Entry 6VVY (electron microscopy, 3.42 A resolution); this record covers chains D and F of the 10 polymer chains in the assembly.

[Chain D]
Molecule: DNA-directed RNA polymerase subunit beta'
Source organism: Mycobacterium tuberculosis
Notes: EC 2.7.7.6
UniProtKB: A5U053 (RPOC_MYCTA); residue numbers follow UniProt; this construct covers 1-1316
Sequence (1326 residues; numbered -1 to 1324; the number before each row is that of its first residue; numbers below 1 keep their minus sign (Gly-1 is residue -1)):
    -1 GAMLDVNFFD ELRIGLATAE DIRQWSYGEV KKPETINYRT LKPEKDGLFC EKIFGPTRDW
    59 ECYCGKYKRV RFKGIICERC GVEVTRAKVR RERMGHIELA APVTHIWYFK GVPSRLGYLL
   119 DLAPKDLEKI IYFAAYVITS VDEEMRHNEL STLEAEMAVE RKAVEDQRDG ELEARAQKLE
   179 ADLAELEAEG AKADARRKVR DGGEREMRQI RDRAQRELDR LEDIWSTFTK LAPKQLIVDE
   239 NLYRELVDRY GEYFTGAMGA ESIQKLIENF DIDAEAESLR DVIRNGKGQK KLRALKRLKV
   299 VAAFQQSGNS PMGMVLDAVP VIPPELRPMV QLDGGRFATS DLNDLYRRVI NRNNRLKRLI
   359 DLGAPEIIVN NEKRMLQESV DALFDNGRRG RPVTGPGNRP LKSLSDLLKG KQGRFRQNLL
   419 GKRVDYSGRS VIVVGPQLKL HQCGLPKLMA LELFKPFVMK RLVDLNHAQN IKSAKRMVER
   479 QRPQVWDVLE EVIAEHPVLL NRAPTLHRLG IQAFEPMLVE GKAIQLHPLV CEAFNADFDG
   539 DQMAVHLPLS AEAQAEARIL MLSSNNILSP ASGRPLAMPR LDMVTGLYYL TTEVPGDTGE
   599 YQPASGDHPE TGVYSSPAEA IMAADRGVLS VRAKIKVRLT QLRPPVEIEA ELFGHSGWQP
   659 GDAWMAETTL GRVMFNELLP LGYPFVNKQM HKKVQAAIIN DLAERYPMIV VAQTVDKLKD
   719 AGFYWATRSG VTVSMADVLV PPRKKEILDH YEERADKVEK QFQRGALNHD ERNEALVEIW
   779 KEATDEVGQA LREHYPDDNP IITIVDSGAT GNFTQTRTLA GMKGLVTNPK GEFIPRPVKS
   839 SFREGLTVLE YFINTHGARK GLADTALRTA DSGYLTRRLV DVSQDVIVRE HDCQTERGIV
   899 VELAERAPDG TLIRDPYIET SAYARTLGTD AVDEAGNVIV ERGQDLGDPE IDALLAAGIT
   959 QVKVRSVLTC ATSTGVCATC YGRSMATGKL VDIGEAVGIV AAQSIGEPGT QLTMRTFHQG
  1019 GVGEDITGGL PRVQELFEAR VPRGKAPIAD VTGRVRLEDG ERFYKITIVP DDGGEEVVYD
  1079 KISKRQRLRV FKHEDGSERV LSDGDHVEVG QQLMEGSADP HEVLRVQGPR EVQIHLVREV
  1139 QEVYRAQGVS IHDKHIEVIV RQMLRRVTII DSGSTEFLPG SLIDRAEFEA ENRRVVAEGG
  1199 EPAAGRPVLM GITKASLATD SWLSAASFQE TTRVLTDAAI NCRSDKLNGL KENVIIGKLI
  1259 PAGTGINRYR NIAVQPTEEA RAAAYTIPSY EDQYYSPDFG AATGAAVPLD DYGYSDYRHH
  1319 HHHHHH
Unresolved in the structure: 1015-1022, 1091-1096, 1283-1324
Construct notes: expression tag (-1 to 0, 1317-1324)
Bound ions: Zn2+ site 1: Cys60, Cys62, Cys75, Cys78; Mg2+: Asp535, Asp537, Asp539; Zn2+ site 2: Cys891, Cys968, Cys975, Cys978
UniProt features mapped onto this chain:
  - binding site (Zn(2+)): Cys60, Cys62, Cys75, Cys78, Cys891, Cys968, Cys975, Cys978
  - binding site (Mg(2+)): Asp535, Asp537, Asp539

[Chain F]
Molecule: RNA polymerase sigma factor SigA
Source organism: Mycobacterium tuberculosis
UniProtKB: P9WGI0 (SIGA_MYCTO); numbering as in UniProt (aligned over 1-528)
Sequence (531 residues; numbered -2 to 528; the number before each row is that of its first residue; numbers below 1 keep their minus sign (Gly-2 is residue -2)):
    -2 GPHMAATKAS TATDEPVKRT ATKSPAASAS GAKTGAKRTA AKSASGSPPA KRATKPAARS
    58 VKPASAPQDT TTSTIPKRKT RAAAKSAAAK APSARGHATK PRAPKDAQHE AATDPEDALD
   118 SVEELDAEPD LDVEPGEDLD LDAADLNLDD LEDDVAPDAD DDLDSGDDED HEDLEAEAAV
   178 APGQTADDDE EIAEPTEKDK ASGDFVWDED ESEALRQARK DAELTASADS VRAYLKQIGK
   238 VALLNAEEEV ELAKRIEAGL YATQLMTELS ERGEKLPAAQ RRDMMWICRD GDRAKNHLLE
   298 ANLRLVVSLA KRYTGRGMAF LDLIQEGNLG LIRAVEKFDY TKGYKFSTYA TWWIRQAITR
   358 AMADQARTIR IPVHMVEVIN KLGRIQRELL QDLGREPTPE ELAKEMDITP EKVLEIQQYA
   418 REPISLDQTI GDEGDSQLGD FIEDSEAVVA VDAVSFTLLQ DQLQSVLDTL SEREAGVVRL
   478 RFGLTDGQPR TLDEIGQVYG VTRERIRQIE SKTMSKLRHP SRSQVLRDYL D
Unresolved in the structure: -2 to 205, 528
Construct notes: expression tag (-2 to 0)
UniProt features mapped onto this chain:
  - DNA-binding region: Leu489 to Ser508 (H-T-H motif)
  - region: Ala225 to Ala259 (Sigma-70 factor domain-1)
  - motif: Asp319 to Gln322 (Interaction with polymerase core subunit RpoC)

[Chain D / chain F interface]
Residue-residue contacts - 65 pairs, chain D then chain F:
  Thr33(D) - Thr365(F)  hydrogen bond (side chain-backbone)
  Ile34(D) - Ile366(F)
  Tyr36(D) - Ile366(F)  hydrophobic
  Tyr36(D) - Arg367(F)
  Tyr36(D) - Pro369(F)
  Tyr36(D) - Met372(F)
  Tyr36(D) - Tyr416(F)
  Arg37(D) - Tyr416(F)
  Arg67(D) - Gln485(F)
  Arg203(D) - Glu208(F)  salt bridge
  Arg214(D) - Glu210(F)  salt bridge
  Arg214(D) - Arg213(F)
  Gly332(D) - Arg418(F)
  Arg334(D) - Arg418(F)
  Arg334(D) - Glu419(F)
  Arg334(D) - Ile421(F)
  Phe335(D) - Pro420(F)
  Phe335(D) - Ile421(F)  hydrogen bond (backbone-backbone)
  Ala336(D) - Ile421(F)
  Ala336(D) - Leu423(F)  hydrophobic
  Thr337(D) - Pro420(F)
  Thr337(D) - Ile421(F)  hydrogen bond (backbone-backbone)
  Thr337(D) - Leu423(F)  hydrogen bond (backbone-backbone)
  Ser338(D) - Asp424(F)
  Asp339(D) - Asp424(F)
  Asp342(D) - Thr365(F)
  Arg345(D) - Gln362(F)
  Arg345(D) - Arg364(F)  hydrogen bond (side chain-backbone)
  Arg345(D) - Thr365(F)
  Asn349(D) - Gln362(F)
  Arg350(D) - Asp319(F)  salt bridge
  Arg353(D) - Asp319(F)  salt bridge
  Arg353(D) - Gln322(F)
  Arg353(D) - Glu323(F)  salt bridge
  Arg353(D) - Gln362(F)
  Arg356(D) - Leu326(F)
  Leu357(D) - Gln322(F)
  Leu360(D) - Ile329(F)  hydrophobic
  Pro363(D) - Asn293(F)
  Pro363(D) - Leu296(F)
  Pro363(D) - Glu297(F)
  Ile365(D) - Glu297(F)
  Ile365(D) - Leu300(F)  hydrophobic
  Ile366(D) - Gln322(F)
  Asn369(D) - Tyr231(F)
  Asn369(D) - Leu318(F)
  Asn369(D) - Gln322(F)  hydrogen bond
  Glu370(D) - Gln322(F)
  Arg372(D) - Ser227(F)
  Arg372(D) - Ala230(F)
  Met373(D) - Leu318(F)  hydrophobic
  Glu376(D) - Ser227(F)
  Arg387(D) - Ala225(F)  hydrogen bond (side chain-backbone)
  Arg397(D) - Ser422(F)  hydrogen bond
  Arg397(D) - Asp424(F)  hydrogen bond (side chain-backbone)
  Lys400(D) - Asp424(F)
  Lys400(D) - Gln434(F)
  Gln410(D) - Asp432(F)
  Asn468(D) - Asp525(F)
  Asn468(D) - Tyr526(F)
  Ile469(D) - Val451(F)  hydrophobic
  Lys470(D) - Ser452(F)  hydrogen bond
  Lys470(D) - Asp525(F)
  Ser471(D) - Asp525(F)
  Arg474(D) - Asp525(F)  salt bridge
Interface residues without a listed pair, chain D (50 interface residues in all): Glu32, Val236, Asp237, Met327, Val328, Leu330, Gly333, Ala362, Arg389, Gln467, Lys473
Interface residues without a listed pair, chain F (52 interface residues in all): Leu221, Asp226, Gln234, Ile235, Ala316, Asn325, Glu333, Ala363, Ile368, Ile439, Val448, Gly484, Val522

[Summary]
50 residues of chain D and 52 residues of chain F are in contact, with 10 hydrogen bonds and 6 salt bridges.
Among the polar pairs are Arg203(D)-Glu208(F), Arg214(D)-Glu210(F) and Arg350(D)-Asp319(F). From UniProt: 8
Zn2+-binding residues and 3 Mg2+-binding residues on chain D.
Chain D is DNA-directed RNA polymerase subunit beta' and chain F is RNA polymerase sigma factor SigA, both
from Mycobacterium tuberculosis; the structure, Mycobacterium tuberculosis WT RNAP transcription open promoter
complex with Sorangicin, was determined by electron microscopy, deposited together with 6VVS, 6VVT, 6VVV,
6VVX, 6VVZ and 6VW0.
